PDB entry 1VC0 | X-ray diffraction, 2.50 A resolution | chains B and A

[Chain B]
Molecule: Hepatitis Delta virus ribozyme
Notes: engineered mutation(s): C75U
Sequence (76 nucleotides; row label = number of the first residue in the row):
    98 GAUGGCCGGCAUGGUCCCAGCCUCCUCGCUGGCGCCGGCUGGGCAACACC
   148 AUUGCACUCCGGUGGUGAAUGGGACU
Disordered / not traced: 98-99, 173
Metal / ion sites: Sr2+ site 1: U120, U163; Sr2+ site 2 near C141 (its only coordinating residue here)

[Chain A]
Protein: U1 small nuclear ribonucleoprotein A
Organism: Homo sapiens
Notes: fragment: U1A_RBD(residues 1-100)
Reference sequence: P09012 (SNRPA_HUMAN); residues 1-100 here = UniProt positions 1-100
Amino-acid sequence (100 residues; numbered 1 to 100; the number before each row is that of its first residue):
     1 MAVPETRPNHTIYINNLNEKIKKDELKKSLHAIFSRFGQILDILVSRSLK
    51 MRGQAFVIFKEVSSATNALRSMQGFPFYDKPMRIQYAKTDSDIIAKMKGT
Disordered / not traced: 1-3, 99-100
Sequence notes: engineered mutation His31 (Tyr in P09012), Arg36 (Gln in P09012)
UniProt features mapped onto this chain:
  - modified residue: Ala2 (N-acetylalanine), Lys60 (N6-acetyllysine)
  - mutagenesis: Thr11 (T11V: Abolishes RNA binding), Tyr13 (Y13F: Substantially reduces RNA binding), Asn15 (N15V: Abolishes RNA binding), Asn16 (N16V: Substantially reduces RNA binding), Arg52 (R52Q: Abolishes RNA binding)

[Chain B / chain A interface]
Pairs across the interface (44):
  A143(B) - Lys22(A)  phosphate contact
  C144(B) - Lys22(A)  salt bridge to the phosphate
  A148(B) - Leu49(A)  base contact
  A148(B) - Arg52(A)  hydrogen bond to the base
  U149(B) - Glu19(A)  hydrogen bond to the base
  U149(B) - Arg52(A)  base contact
  U150(B) - Asn15(A)  base contact
  U150(B) - Asn16(A)  hydrogen bond to the base
  U150(B) - Lys80(A)  hydrogen bond to the base
  U150(B) - Arg83(A)  hydrogen bond to the base
  G151(B) - Tyr13(A)  base contact
  G151(B) - Asn15(A)  hydrogen bond to the base
  G151(B) - Asn16(A)  hydrogen bond to the base
  G151(B) - Glu19(A)  hydrogen bond to the base
  G151(B) - Lys50(A)  hydrogen bond to the sugar
  G151(B) - Met51(A)  sugar contact
  G151(B) - Arg52(A)  hydrogen bond to the base
  G151(B) - Gly53(A)  base contact
  G151(B) - Gln54(A)  hydrogen bond to the base
  C152(B) - Tyr13(A)  stacking on the base
  C152(B) - Met51(A)  sugar contact
  C152(B) - Gln54(A)  sugar contact
  C152(B) - Phe56(A)  base contact
  C152(B) - Gln85(A)  base contact
  C152(B) - Tyr86(A)  hydrogen bond to the base
  C152(B) - Ala87(A)  base contact
  C152(B) - Lys88(A)  hydrogen bond to the base
  A153(B) - Leu44(A)  base contact
  A153(B) - Lys50(A)  sugar contact
  A153(B) - Met51(A)  sugar contact
  A153(B) - Phe56(A)  stacking on the base
  A153(B) - Thr89(A)  hydrogen bond to the base
  A153(B) - Asp90(A)  base contact
  A153(B) - Ser91(A)  hydrogen bond to the base
  C154(B) - Thr89(A)  hydrogen bond to the base
  C154(B) - Asp90(A)  hydrogen bond to the base
  C154(B) - Ser91(A)  base contact
  C154(B) - Asp92(A)  hydrogen bond to the base
  C154(B) - Ile93(A)  base contact
  C157(B) - Ser46(A)  phosphate contact
  C157(B) - Ser48(A)  phosphate contact
  G158(B) - Ser48(A)  phosphate contact
  G158(B) - Leu49(A)  hydrogen bond to the phosphate
  G158(B) - Arg52(A)  hydrogen bond to the base
Also at the interface, not in a pair above, chain A (29 interface residues in all): Thr6, Leu17, Arg47

[Overview]
The interface between chain B and chain A involves 11 residues on one side and 29 on the other, with 20
hydrogen bonds, 1 salt bridge and 2 aromatic stacking contacts. Among the polar pairs are A148(B)-Arg52(A),
U149(B)-Glu19(A) and U150(B)-Asn16(A).
Chain B is Hepatitis Delta virus ribozyme and chain A is U1 small nuclear ribonucleoprotein A (Homo sapiens);
the structure, Crystal Structure of the Hepatitis Delta Virus Gemonic Ribozyme Precursor, with C75U mutaion,
in Imidazole and ..., was determined by X-ray diffraction, deposited together with 1SJ3, 1SJ4, 1VBX, 1VBY,
1VBZ, 1VC5 and 1VC6.
